PDB entry 8TES | electron microscopy, 3.27 A resolution | chains X and Y of the 24 polymer chains in the assembly

Chain X (and Y):
Molecule: Triplex capsid protein 2
Source organism: Human herpesvirus 5 strain AD169
Notes: chain Y of this document is another copy of the same molecule, construct and numbering; everything in this record applies to it too
Reference sequence: P16728 (TRX2_HCMVA); residues 1-306 here = UniProt positions 1-306
Sequence (306 residues; each row starts with the number of its first residue):
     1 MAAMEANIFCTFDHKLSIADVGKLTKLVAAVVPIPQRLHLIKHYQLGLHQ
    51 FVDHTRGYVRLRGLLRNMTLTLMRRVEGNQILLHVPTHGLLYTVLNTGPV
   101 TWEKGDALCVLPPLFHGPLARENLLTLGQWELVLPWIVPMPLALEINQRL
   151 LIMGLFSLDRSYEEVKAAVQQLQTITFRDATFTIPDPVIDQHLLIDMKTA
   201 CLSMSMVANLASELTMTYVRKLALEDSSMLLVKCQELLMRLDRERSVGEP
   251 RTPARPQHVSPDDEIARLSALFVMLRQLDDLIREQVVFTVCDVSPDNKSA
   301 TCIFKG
Not modelled in the structure: 242-252 (chain Y: 1-2, 116-121, 246-258)

Chain X / chain Y interface:
Residue-residue contacts (115):
  His88(X) with His88(Y); Gly306(Y), hydrogen bond (side chain-backbone)
  Gly89(X) with His88(Y)
  Leu144(X) with Arg276(Y)
  Glu145(X) with Arg276(Y), salt bridge
  Gln148(X) with Ser269(Y); Phe272(Y); Arg276(Y), hydrogen bond
  Leu151(X) with Phe272(Y), hydrophobic
  Ile152(X) with Ile265(Y), hydrophobic; Ser269(Y); Phe272(Y), hydrophobic
  Leu155(X) with Tyr218(Y)
  Phe156(X) with Pro261(Y), hydrophobic; Glu264(Y); Ile265(Y), hydrophobic
  Leu158(X) with Leu222(Y), hydrophobic
  Asp159(X) with Lys221(Y), salt bridge
  Arg160(X) with Val259(Y), hydrogen bond (side chain-backbone); Pro261(Y); Glu264(Y), salt bridge
  Glu164(X) with Pro261(Y)
  Leu172(X) with Ile265(Y), hydrophobic
  Leu194(X) with Leu222(Y), hydrophobic
  Met197(X) with Leu222(Y)
  Lys198(X) with Leu222(Y); Asp226(Y), salt bridge; Ser227(Y)
  Cys201(X) with Thr215(Y), hydrogen bond (backbone-side chain); Tyr218(Y), hydrophobic; Val219(Y), hydrophobic; Leu222(Y), hydrophobic
  Leu202(X) with Leu230(Y), hydrophobic; Cys234(Y), hydrophobic
  Met204(X) with Ala211(Y); Thr215(Y)
  Ser205(X) with Thr215(Y), hydrogen bond (backbone-side chain); Cys234(Y), hydrogen bond; Leu238(Y)
  Met206(X) with Leu237(Y), hydrophobic
  Ala208(X) with Ser212(Y)
  Asn209(X) with Leu237(Y)
  Ala211(X) with Ala208(Y), hydrophobic
  Leu214(X) with Leu155(Y); Phe156(Y), hydrophobic
  Thr215(X) with Leu155(Y); Met204(Y); Ser205(Y), hydrogen bond (backbone-side chain); Ala208(Y)
  Met216(X) with Ser205(Y), hydrogen bond (backbone-side chain); Ala208(Y), hydrophobic; Asn209(Y), hydrogen bond (backbone-side chain); Ser212(Y)
  Tyr218(X) with Gly154(Y); Leu155(Y), hydrophobic; Leu158(Y), hydrophobic; Leu193(Y); Cys201(Y), hydrophobic; Leu202(Y); Ser205(Y)
  Val219(X) with Leu202(Y), hydrophobic; Ser205(Y), hydrogen bond (backbone-side chain); Met206(Y), hydrophobic
  Lys221(X) with Leu158(Y); Asp159(Y), salt bridge
  Leu222(X) with Leu158(Y)
  Glu225(X) with Leu158(Y)
  Asp226(X) with Lys198(Y), salt bridge
  Leu230(X) with Leu202(Y), hydrophobic
  Leu231(X) with Leu202(Y), hydrophobic
  Cys234(X) with Leu202(Y), hydrophobic; Met206(Y), hydrophobic
  Leu237(X) with Ala266(Y); Arg267(Y), hydrogen bond (backbone-side chain)
  Leu238(X) with Glu213(Y)
  Met239(X) with Glu213(Y); Arg267(Y)
  Ala254(X) with Tyr162(Y)
  Arg255(X) with Tyr162(Y), hydrogen bond (backbone-side chain); Glu164(Y), salt bridge
  Pro256(X) with Asp159(Y); Val165(Y), hydrophobic
  Val259(X) with Phe156(Y), hydrophobic; Glu164(Y); Ala168(Y), hydrophobic
  Pro261(X) with Gln171(Y); Leu172(Y), hydrophobic
  Glu264(X) with Ile152(Y)
  Ile265(X) with Glu145(Y); Gln148(Y); Arg149(Y); Ile152(Y), hydrophobic
  Leu268(X) with Gln148(Y); Ile152(Y), hydrophobic
  Ser269(X) with Gln148(Y)
  Leu271(X) with Met204(Y), hydrophobic
  Phe272(X) with Asn147(Y); Leu151(Y), hydrophobic; Met204(Y), hydrophobic; Leu281(Y); Ile282(Y), hydrophobic
  Leu275(X) with Met204(Y), hydrophobic; Leu275(Y), hydrophobic; Leu278(Y), hydrophobic; Ile282(Y), hydrophobic
  Arg276(X) with Ile282(Y), hydrogen bond (side chain-backbone); Arg283(Y)
  Leu278(X) with Leu275(Y), hydrophobic
  Asp279(X) with Leu275(Y); Arg283(Y), salt bridge
  Asp280(X) with Arg283(Y), salt bridge
  Ile282(X) with Arg276(Y)
  Arg283(X) with Asp279(Y), salt bridge
  Ile303(X) with Arg37(Y)
  Lys305(X) with Gly306(Y), hydrogen bond (side chain-backbone)
Interface residues without a listed pair, chain X (67 interface residues in all): Leu91, Pro141, Gln171, Val207, Arg220, Pro253, Cys291
Interface residues without a listed pair, chain Y (70 interface residues in all): Leu144, Ser157, Thr199, Val207, Leu210, Leu231, Leu241, Ser260, Leu268, Ala270, Leu271, Val273

Overview:
67 residues of chain X face 70 of chain Y across their interface; the contacts include 14 hydrogen bonds and
10 salt bridges. Among the polar pairs are Glu145(X)-Arg276(Y), Asp159(X)-Lys221(Y) and Arg160(X)-Glu264(Y).
Chain X and chain Y are both Triplex capsid protein 2 (Human herpesvirus 5 strain AD169); the structure, Human
cytomegalovirus portal vertex, virion configuration 2 (VC2), was determined by electron microscopy together
with 8TEP, 8TET, 8TEU and 8TEW from the same study.
